Entry 1OZB (X-ray diffraction, 2.80 A resolution); this record covers chains A and B of the 6 polymer chains in the assembly.

== Chain A (and B) ==
Molecule: Protein-export protein secB
Organism: Haemophilus influenzae
Notes: chain B of this document is another copy of the same molecule, construct and numbering; everything in this record applies to it too
UniProtKB: P44853 (SECB_HAEIN); numbering as in UniProt (aligned over 1-169)
Amino-acid sequence (169 residues; numbered 1 to 169; the number before each row is that of its first residue):
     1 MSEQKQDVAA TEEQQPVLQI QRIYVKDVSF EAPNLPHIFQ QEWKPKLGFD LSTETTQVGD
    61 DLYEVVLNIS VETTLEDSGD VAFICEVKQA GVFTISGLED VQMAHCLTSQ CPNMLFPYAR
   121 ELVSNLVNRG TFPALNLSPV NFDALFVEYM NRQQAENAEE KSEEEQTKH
Not modelled in the structure: 1-15, 160-169 (chain B: 1-14, 152-169)

== Chain A / chain B interface ==
Pairs across the interface - 50 pairs, chain A then chain B:
  Arg-22(A) with Phe-39(B); Thr-131(B), hydrogen bond
  Ile-23(A) with Thr-131(B)
  Tyr-24(A) with Leu-35(B), hydrophobic; Pro-36(B); Arg-129(B); Gly-130(B); Thr-131(B)
  Val-25(A) with Phe-30(B), hydrophobic; Leu-35(B); Arg-129(B), hydrogen bond (backbone-backbone); Gly-130(B)
  Lys-26(A) with Glu-31(B); Ala-32(B), hydrogen bond (backbone-backbone); Leu-35(B)
  Asp-27(A) with Phe-30(B); Glu-31(B)
  Val-28(A) with Ser-29(B); Phe-30(B), hydrogen bond (backbone-backbone); Leu-126(B), hydrophobic
  Ser-29(A) with Val-28(B)
  Phe-30(A) with Val-25(B); Asp-27(B); Val-28(B), hydrogen bond (backbone-backbone)
  Glu-31(A) with Lys-26(B); Asp-27(B)
  Ala-32(A) with Val-25(B); Lys-26(B), hydrogen bond (backbone-backbone)
  Leu-35(A) with Tyr-24(B), hydrophobic; Lys-26(B), hydrogen bond (backbone-side chain); Glu-64(B)
  Pro-36(A) with Tyr-24(B); Val-58(B), hydrophobic; Glu-64(B); Val-92(B), hydrophobic
  Phe-39(A) with Arg-22(B)
  Val-58(A) with Pro-36(B), hydrophobic
  Glu-64(A) with Leu-35(B); Pro-36(B)
  Glu-121(A) with Arg-129(B), salt bridge
  Leu-122(A) with Arg-129(B)
  Asn-125(A) with Arg-129(B)
  Arg-129(A) with Tyr-24(B); Val-25(B), hydrogen bond (backbone-backbone); Glu-121(B), salt bridge; Leu-122(B); Asn-125(B)
  Gly-130(A) with Tyr-24(B)
  Thr-131(A) with Arg-22(B), hydrogen bond; Ile-23(B)
Also at the interface, not in a pair above, chain A (25 interface residues in all): Pro-33, Val-92, Leu-126

== Overview ==
25 residues of chain A and 24 residues of chain B are in contact; the contacts include 9 hydrogen bonds and 2
salt bridges. Polar pairs include Glu-121(A)/Arg-129(B), Arg-22(A)/Thr-131(B) and Leu-35(A)/Lys-26(B).
Both chains are Protein-export protein secB (Haemophilus influenzae). Entry 1OZB (Crystal Structure of SecB
complexed with SecA C-terminus) was determined by X-ray diffraction.
